Entry 8VTI (electron microscopy, 3.90 A resolution); this record covers chains A and B of the 4 polymer chains in the assembly.

== Chain A ==
Name: Isoform 4 of Adhesion G protein-coupled receptor L3
Organism: Homo sapiens
UniProt: Q9HAR2 (AGRL3_HUMAN), isoform Q9HAR2-4; residue numbers follow UniProt; this construct covers 490-854
Amino-acid sequence (375 residues; numbered 480 to 854; the number before each row is that of its first residue):
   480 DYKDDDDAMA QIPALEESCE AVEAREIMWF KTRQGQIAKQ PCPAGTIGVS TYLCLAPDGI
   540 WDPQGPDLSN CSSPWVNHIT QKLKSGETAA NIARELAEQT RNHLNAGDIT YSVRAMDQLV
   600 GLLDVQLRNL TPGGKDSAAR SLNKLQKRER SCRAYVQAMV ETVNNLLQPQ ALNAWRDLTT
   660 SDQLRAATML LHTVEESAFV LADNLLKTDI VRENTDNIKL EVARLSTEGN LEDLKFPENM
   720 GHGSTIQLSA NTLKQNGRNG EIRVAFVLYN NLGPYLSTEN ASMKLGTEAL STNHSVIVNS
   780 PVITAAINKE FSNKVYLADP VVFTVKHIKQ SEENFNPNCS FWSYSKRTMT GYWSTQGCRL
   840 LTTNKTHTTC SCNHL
Unresolved in the structure: 480-496
Sequence notes: expression tag (480-489)
Curated features (UniProtKB/Swiss-Prot):
  - region: T842, N843 (Stachel)
  - glycosylation (N-linked (GlcNAc...) asparagine): N549, N759
Cystine bridges: C498-C533, C521-C550, C818-C849, C837-C851
Covalent attachments: N-acetylglucosamine (NAG) linked to N817, N843
What the authors report for this chain:
  - post-translational modification sites: N843

== Chain B ==
Name: Isoform 4 of Adhesion G protein-coupled receptor L3
Organism: Homo sapiens
UniProt: Q9HAR2 (AGRL3_HUMAN), isoform Q9HAR2-4; residues 855-1160 here = UniProt positions 855-1160
Amino-acid sequence (314 residues; each row starts with the number of its first residue):
   855 TNFAVLMAHV EVKHSDAVHD LLLDVITWVG ILLSLVCLLI CIFTFCFFRG LQSDRNTIHK
   915 NLCISLFVAE LLFLIGINRT DQPIACAVFA ALLHFFFLAA FTWMFLEGVQ LYIMLVEVFE
   975 SEHSRRKYFY LVGYGMPALI VAVSAAVDYR SYGTDKVCWL RLDTYFIWSF IGPATLIIML
  1035 NVIFLGIALY KMFHHTAILK PESGCLDNIN YEDNRPFIKS WVIGAIALLC LLGLTWAFGL
  1095 MYINESTVIM AYLFTIFNSL QGMFIFIFHC VLQKKVRKEY GKCLRTHCCS GKSTESSIGS
  1155 GKTSGSHHHH HHHH
Unresolved in the structure: 866-1168
Sequence notes: expression tag (1161-1168)

== How chain A and chain B interact ==
Pairs across the interface (57; chain A residue first):
  L670(A) - N856(B)
  T757(A) - L860(B)
  M762(A) - L860(B)  hydrophobic
  M762(A) - M861(B)
  H773(A) - A862(B)
  S774(A) - A862(B)
  S774(A) - H863(B)
  V775(A) - M861(B)
  I776(A) - L860(B)
  I776(A) - M861(B)  hydrogen bond (backbone-backbone)
  I776(A) - A862(B)
  V777(A) - A858(B)  hydrophobic
  V777(A) - V859(B)
  V777(A) - L860(B)  hydrophobic
  N778(A) - V859(B)  hydrogen bond (backbone-backbone)
  N778(A) - M861(B)
  S779(A) - A858(B)
  S779(A) - V859(B)  hydrogen bond (side chain-backbone)
  V781(A) - N856(B)
  V781(A) - F857(B)
  I782(A) - N856(B)
  I782(A) - F857(B)  hydrogen bond (backbone-backbone)
  T783(A) - T855(B)
  T783(A) - N856(B)  hydrogen bond
  A784(A) - T855(B)  hydrogen bond (backbone-backbone)
  F802(A) - F857(B)  hydrophobic
  V804(A) - V859(B)  hydrophobic
  H806(A) - M861(B)
  E812(A) - H863(B)  salt bridge
  E812(A) - V864(B)
  N813(A) - M861(B)
  N813(A) - A862(B)
  N813(A) - H863(B)
  F814(A) - V864(B)  hydrophobic
  N815(A) - M861(B)
  N815(A) - A862(B)
  P816(A) - M861(B)  hydrophobic
  N817(A) - V859(B)
  N817(A) - L860(B)  hydrogen bond (backbone-backbone)
  C818(A) - A858(B)
  C818(A) - V859(B)  hydrophobic
  S819(A) - F857(B)
  S819(A) - A858(B)  hydrogen bond (backbone-backbone)
  S819(A) - L860(B)
  F820(A) - T855(B)
  F820(A) - N856(B)
  F820(A) - F857(B)  hydrophobic
  W821(A) - N856(B)  hydrogen bond (backbone-backbone)
  Y823(A) - N856(B)
  W832(A) - A858(B)  hydrophobic
  W832(A) - L860(B)  hydrophobic
  T847(A) - V859(B)
  C849(A) - V859(B)  hydrophobic
  C851(A) - F857(B)  hydrophobic
  H853(A) - F857(B)
  L854(A) - T855(B)  hydrogen bond (backbone-side chain)
  L854(A) - F857(B)  hydrophobic
Interface residues without a listed pair, chain A (40 interface residues in all): I725, Y748, S770, P780, F790, C837
Interface residues without a listed pair, chain B (11 interface residues in all): E865
From the paper, about this interface:
  - interface residues, chain B: T855(B), F857(B), L860(B), M861(B)

== Summary ==
40 residues of chain A and 11 residues of chain B are in contact; the contacts include 10 hydrogen bonds and 1
salt bridge. Polar contacts include E812(A)-H863(B), S779(A)-V859(B) and T783(A)-N856(B). N-acetylglucosamine
is covalently linked to N817(A) and N843(A). The paper reports interface residues T855(B), F857(B) and L860(B)
among others; a modification site at N843(A).
Here chain A is Isoform 4 of Adhesion G protein-coupled receptor L3 and chain B is Isoform 4 of Adhesion G
protein-coupled receptor L3, both from Homo sapiens. Entry 8VTI (Latrophilin-3 (ADGRL3) HormR and GAIN domains
in the context of the holoreceptor) was determined by electron microscopy.
